Entry 6ZY5 (electron microscopy, 3.60 A resolution); this record covers chains C and A of the 6 polymer chains in the assembly.

== Chain C ==
Molecule: 13-nt DNA strand
Sequence (13 nucleotides; row label = number of the first residue in the row):
     1 GAGGATGACGATG

== Chain A ==
Protein: DNA topoisomerase 2-alpha
Source organism: Homo sapiens
Notes: EC 5.6.2.2
UniProtKB: P11388 (TOP2A_HUMAN); numbering as in UniProt (aligned over 1-1531)
Chain sequence (1531 residues; numbered 1 to 1531; the number before each row is that of its first residue):
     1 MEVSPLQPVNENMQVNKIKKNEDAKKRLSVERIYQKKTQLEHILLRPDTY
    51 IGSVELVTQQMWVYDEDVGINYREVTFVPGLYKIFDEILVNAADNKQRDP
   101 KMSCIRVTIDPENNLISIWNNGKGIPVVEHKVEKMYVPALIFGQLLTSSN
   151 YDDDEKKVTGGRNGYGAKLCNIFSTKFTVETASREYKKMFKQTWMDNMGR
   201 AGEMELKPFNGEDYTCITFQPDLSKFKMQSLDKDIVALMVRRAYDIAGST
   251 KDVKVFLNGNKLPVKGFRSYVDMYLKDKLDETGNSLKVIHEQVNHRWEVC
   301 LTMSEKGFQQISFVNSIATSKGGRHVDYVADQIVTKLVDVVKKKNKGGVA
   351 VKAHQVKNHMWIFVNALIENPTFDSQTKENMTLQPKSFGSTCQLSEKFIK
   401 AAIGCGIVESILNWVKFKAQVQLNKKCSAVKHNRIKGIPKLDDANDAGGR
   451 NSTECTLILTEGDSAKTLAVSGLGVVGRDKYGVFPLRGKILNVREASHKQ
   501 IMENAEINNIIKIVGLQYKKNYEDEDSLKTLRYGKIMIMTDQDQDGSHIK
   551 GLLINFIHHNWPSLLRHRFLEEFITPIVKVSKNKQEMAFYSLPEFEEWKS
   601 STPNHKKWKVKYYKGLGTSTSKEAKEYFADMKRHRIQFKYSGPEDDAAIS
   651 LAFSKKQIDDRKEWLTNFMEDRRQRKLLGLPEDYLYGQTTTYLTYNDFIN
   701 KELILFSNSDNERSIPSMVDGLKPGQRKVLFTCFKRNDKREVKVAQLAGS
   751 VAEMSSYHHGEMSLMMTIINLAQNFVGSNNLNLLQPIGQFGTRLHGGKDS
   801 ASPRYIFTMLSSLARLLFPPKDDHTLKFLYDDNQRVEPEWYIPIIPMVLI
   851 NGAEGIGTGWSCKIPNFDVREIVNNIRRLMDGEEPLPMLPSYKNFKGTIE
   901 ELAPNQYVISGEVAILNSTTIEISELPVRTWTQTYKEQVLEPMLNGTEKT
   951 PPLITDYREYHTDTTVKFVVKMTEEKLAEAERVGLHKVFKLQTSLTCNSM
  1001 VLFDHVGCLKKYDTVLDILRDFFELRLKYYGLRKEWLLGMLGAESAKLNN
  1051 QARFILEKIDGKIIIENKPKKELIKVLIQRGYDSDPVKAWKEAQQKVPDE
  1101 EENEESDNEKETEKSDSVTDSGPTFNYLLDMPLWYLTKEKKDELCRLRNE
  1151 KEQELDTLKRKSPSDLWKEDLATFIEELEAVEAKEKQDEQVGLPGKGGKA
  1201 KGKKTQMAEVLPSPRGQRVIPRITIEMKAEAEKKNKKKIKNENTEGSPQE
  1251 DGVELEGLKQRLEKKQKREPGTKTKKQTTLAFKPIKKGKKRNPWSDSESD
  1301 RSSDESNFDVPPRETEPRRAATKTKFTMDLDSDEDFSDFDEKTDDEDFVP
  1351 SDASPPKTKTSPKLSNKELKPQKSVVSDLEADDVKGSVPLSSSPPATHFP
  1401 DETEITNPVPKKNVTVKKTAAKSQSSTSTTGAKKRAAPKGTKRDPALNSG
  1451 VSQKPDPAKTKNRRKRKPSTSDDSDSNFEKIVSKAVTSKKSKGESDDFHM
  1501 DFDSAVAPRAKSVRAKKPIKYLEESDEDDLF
Unresolved in the structure: 1-432, 1098-1120, 1216-1531
Small-molecule neighbours: Etoposide (EVP; (5S,5aR,8aR,9R)-9-(4-hydroxy-3,5-dimethoxyphenyl)-8-oxo-5,5a,6,8,8a,9-hexahydrofuro[3',4':6,7]naphtho[2,3-d][1,3]dioxol -5-yl 4,6-O-[(1R)-ethylidene]-beta-D-glucopyranoside): Gly462, Asp463, Arg487, Met762, Met766
What the authors report for this chain:
  - conformationally variable residues (domain motion): Asn433

== How chain C and chain A interact ==
Contacting residue pairs (17; chain C residue first):
  DC9(C) with Glu854(A), sugar contact; Arg929(A), sugar contact
  DG10(C) with Lys723(A), hydrogen bond to the phosphate; Glu854(A), phosphate contact; Arg929(A), salt bridge to the phosphate
  DA11(C) with Lys723(A), salt bridge to the phosphate; Ser763(A), sugar contact; Asn770(A), hydrogen bond to the phosphate
  DT12(C) with Asp545(A), phosphate contact; Arg713(A), sugar contact; Tyr757(A), hydrogen bond to the phosphate; His759(A), sugar contact; Ser763(A), sugar contact
  DG13(C) with Lys489(A), base contact; Asp545(A), phosphate contact; Ile549(A), phosphate contact; His759(A), salt bridge to the phosphate
Other interface residues (no listed pair), chain A (19 interface residues in all): Glu461, Gly488, Gln726, Gly760, Met766, Thr767, Ile856, Trp931

== In short ==
The interface between chain C and chain A involves 5 residues on one side and 19 on the other, with 3 hydrogen
bonds and 3 salt bridges. Among the polar pairs are DG10(C)-Lys723(A), DA11(C)-Asn770(A) and
DT12(C)-Tyr757(A). Chain A binds Etoposide. From the paper: conformational variability at Asn433(A).
Here chain C is a 13-nt DNA strand and chain A is DNA topoisomerase 2-alpha (Homo sapiens). Entry 6ZY5
(Cryo-EM structure of the Human topoisomerase II alpha DNA-binding/cleavage domain in State 1) was determined
by electron microscopy, deposited together with 6ZY6, 6ZY7 and 6ZY8.
